6BWX - chains Q and S of the 60 polymer chains in the assembly; structure by electron microscopy, 2.84 A resolution.

# Chain Q (and S)
Molecule: VP2
Notes: chain S of this document is another copy of the same molecule, construct and numbering; everything in this record applies to it too
UniProt: A0A097PIK3 (A0A097PIK3_9VIRU); residues 33-569 here = UniProt positions 33-569
Chain sequence (537 residues; each row starts with the number of its first residue):
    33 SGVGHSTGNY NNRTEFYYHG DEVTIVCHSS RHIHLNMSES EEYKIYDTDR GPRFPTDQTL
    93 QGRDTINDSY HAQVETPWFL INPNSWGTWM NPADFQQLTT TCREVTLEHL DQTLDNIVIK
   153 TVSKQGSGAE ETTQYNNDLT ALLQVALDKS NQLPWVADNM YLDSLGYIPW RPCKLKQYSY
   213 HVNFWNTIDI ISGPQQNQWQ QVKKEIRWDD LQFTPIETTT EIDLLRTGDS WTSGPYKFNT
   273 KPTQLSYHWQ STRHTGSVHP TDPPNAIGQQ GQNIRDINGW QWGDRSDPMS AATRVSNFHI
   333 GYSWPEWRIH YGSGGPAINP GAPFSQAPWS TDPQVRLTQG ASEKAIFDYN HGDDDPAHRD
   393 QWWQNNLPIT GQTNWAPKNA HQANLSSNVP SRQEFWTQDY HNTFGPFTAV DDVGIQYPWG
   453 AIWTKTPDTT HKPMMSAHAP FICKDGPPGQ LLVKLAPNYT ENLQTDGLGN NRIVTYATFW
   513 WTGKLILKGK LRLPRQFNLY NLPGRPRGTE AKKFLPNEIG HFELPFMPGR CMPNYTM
Differences from the reference sequence: conflict V35 (Ile in A0A097PIK3)

# Interface between chain Q and chain S
Pairs across the interface (89; chain Q residue first):
  V35(Q) with R258(S), hydrogen bond (backbone-side chain)
  G36(Q) with V35(S); R258(S); T259(S); G260(S), hydrogen bond (backbone-backbone); D261(S)
  H37(Q) with S33(S); G34(S); R258(S), hydrogen bond (backbone-side chain); G260(S); D261(S)
  S38(Q) with L174(S); L256(S), hydrogen bond (side chain-backbone); L257(S); R258(S); D261(S), hydrogen bond (backbone-side chain)
  G40(Q) with L256(S)
  N41(Q) with I254(S); D255(S), hydrogen bond; L256(S)
  Y42(Q) with E249(S); E253(S); I254(S), hydrogen bond (backbone-backbone); L256(S), hydrophobic
  N43(Q) with E253(S), hydrogen bond
  N44(Q) with E249(S); T250(S)
  R45(Q) with T250(S); T251(S), hydrogen bond (side chain-backbone); E253(S), salt bridge
  H64(Q) with P489(S); Y491(S)
  H66(Q) with T492(S); E493(S), hydrogen bond (side chain-backbone); L495(S)
  N68(Q) with E493(S), hydrogen bond (side chain-backbone)
  N148(Q) with L174(S); L256(S); R258(S)
  I149(Q) with R258(S), hydrogen bond (backbone-side chain)
  V150(Q) with T172(S)
  K152(Q) with D170(S), salt bridge
  V154(Q) with E493(S)
  K156(Q) with E493(S), salt bridge
  Q157(Q) with Q157(S)
  E162(Q) with G158(S); S159(S)
  T164(Q) with K156(S); Q157(S); G158(S)
  Y167(Q) with T492(S); I505(S), hydrophobic
  N169(Q) with D170(S), hydrogen bond; T172(S), hydrogen bond
  L171(Q) with T172(S)
  W202(Q) with E73(S); Y75(S); F245(S), hydrophobic; P247(S), hydrophobic; E249(S)
  R203(Q) with E74(S), salt bridge
  P204(Q) with Y491(S); L495(S), hydrophobic
  K206(Q) with L495(S)
  T259(Q) with T172(S); R258(S)
  Y381(Q) with E74(S), hydrogen bond
  Y508(Q) with Y491(S), hydrogen bond (side chain-backbone); T492(S); E493(S); I505(S)
  W512(Q) with L174(S)
  A543(Q) with W240(S); D241(S)
  K544(Q) with W240(S)
  L547(Q) with W240(S), hydrophobic; L243(S), hydrophobic
  P548(Q) with Y75(S); I77(S); F245(S), hydrophobic
  N549(Q) with K76(S); I77(S), hydrogen bond (backbone-backbone)
  E550(Q) with K76(S); I77(S); Y78(S)
  I551(Q) with E74(S); K76(S)
  G552(Q) with E74(S); Y75(S)
Also at the interface, not in a pair above, chain Q (47 interface residues in all): G34, N123, Q166, P201, V506, H553
Also at the interface, not in a pair above, chain S (45 interface residues in all): S155, N168, L171, Q176, T252, N494

# Summary
Chain Q and chain S form an interface of 47 and 45 residues respectively; the contacts include 17 hydrogen
bonds and 4 salt bridges. Polar pairs include R45(Q)-E253(S), K152(Q)-D170(S) and K156(Q)-E493(S).
Both chains are VP2. Entry 6BWX (Atomic resolution structure of human bufavirus 1) was determined by electron
microscopy (same publication as 6BX0 and 6BX1).
